Entry 6QM7 (electron microscopy, 2.80 A resolution); this record covers chains H and V of the 28 polymer chains in the assembly.

# Chain H (and V)
Protein: Proteasome beta1 chain
Organism: Leishmania tarentolae
Notes: chain V of this document is another copy of the same molecule, construct and numbering; everything in this record applies to it too
Sequence (283 residues; each row starts with the number of its first residue):
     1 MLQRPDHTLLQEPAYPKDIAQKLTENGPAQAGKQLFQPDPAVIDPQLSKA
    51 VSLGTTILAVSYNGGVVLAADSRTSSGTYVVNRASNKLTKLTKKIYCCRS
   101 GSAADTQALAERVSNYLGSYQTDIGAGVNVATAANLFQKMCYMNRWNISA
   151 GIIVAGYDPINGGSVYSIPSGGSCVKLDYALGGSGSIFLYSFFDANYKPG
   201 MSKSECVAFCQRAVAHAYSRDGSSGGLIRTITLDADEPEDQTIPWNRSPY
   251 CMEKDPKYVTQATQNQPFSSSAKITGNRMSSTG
Unresolved in the structure: 1-54

# Chain H / chain V interface
Contacting residue pairs (61):
  Asn129(H) - Ala272(V)
  Ile160(H) - Lys273(V)
  Asn161(H) - Ala272(V)  hydrogen bond (side chain-backbone)
  Asn161(H) - Lys273(V)
  Asn161(H) - Ile274(V)  hydrogen bond (side chain-backbone)
  Tyr166(H) - Ile274(V)
  Cys174(H) - Gln264(V)  hydrogen bond (backbone-side chain)
  Val175(H) - Gln264(V)
  Lys176(H) - Ala262(V)
  Lys176(H) - Gln264(V)  hydrogen bond (backbone-side chain)
  Tyr179(H) - Arg220(V)  hydrogen bond
  Tyr179(H) - Tyr258(V)  hydrogen bond
  Ile187(H) - Phe188(V)
  Phe188(H) - Ile187(V)
  Phe188(H) - Phe188(V)
  Phe188(H) - Ser191(V)
  Tyr190(H) - Arg220(V)
  Ser191(H) - Phe188(V)
  Ser191(H) - His216(V)  hydrogen bond (side chain-backbone)
  Phe192(H) - Ala195(V)  hydrophobic
  Phe193(H) - Lys257(V)  hydrogen bond (backbone-side chain)
  Asp194(H) - His216(V)
  Asp194(H) - Arg220(V)  salt bridge
  Asp194(H) - Tyr250(V)  hydrogen bond
  Asp194(H) - Asp255(V)
  Asp194(H) - Lys257(V)  hydrogen bond (backbone-side chain)
  Asp194(H) - Tyr258(V)  hydrogen bond
  Ala195(H) - Phe192(V)  hydrophobic
  Ala195(H) - Asn196(V)
  Ala195(H) - Arg212(V)
  Ala195(H) - His216(V)
  Asn196(H) - Ala195(V)
  Asn196(H) - Asn196(V)  hydrogen bond
  Tyr197(H) - Lys257(V)  hydrogen bond (backbone-side chain)
  Pro199(H) - Lys257(V)
  Arg212(H) - Ala195(V)
  His216(H) - Ser191(V)  hydrogen bond (backbone-side chain)
  His216(H) - Asp194(V)
  His216(H) - Ala195(V)
  Arg220(H) - Tyr179(V)  hydrogen bond
  Arg220(H) - Tyr190(V)
  Arg220(H) - Asp194(V)  salt bridge
  Tyr250(H) - Asp194(V)  hydrogen bond
  Met252(H) - Asp194(V)
  Asp255(H) - Asp194(V)
  Lys257(H) - Phe193(V)
  Lys257(H) - Asp194(V)  hydrogen bond (side chain-backbone)
  Lys257(H) - Tyr197(V)  hydrogen bond (side chain-backbone)
  Lys257(H) - Pro199(V)
  Tyr258(H) - Tyr179(V)  hydrogen bond
  Tyr258(H) - Asp194(V)  hydrogen bond
  Ala262(H) - Lys176(V)
  Gln264(H) - Cys174(V)  hydrogen bond (side chain-backbone)
  Gln264(H) - Val175(V)
  Gln264(H) - Lys176(V)  hydrogen bond (side chain-backbone)
  Ala272(H) - Asn129(V)
  Ala272(H) - Asn161(V)  hydrogen bond (backbone-side chain)
  Lys273(H) - Ile160(V)
  Lys273(H) - Asn161(V)
  Ile274(H) - Asn161(V)  hydrogen bond (backbone-side chain)
  Ile274(H) - Tyr166(V)
Other interface residues (no listed pair), chain H (36 interface residues in all): Ala131, Leu189, Ala217, Thr263
Other interface residues (no listed pair), chain V (36 interface residues in all): Ala131, Leu189, Ala217, Met252, Thr263

# Overview
Chain H and chain V each contribute 36 residues to their interface, with 24 hydrogen bonds and 2 salt bridges.
Polar contacts include Asp194(H)-Arg220(V), Asn161(H)-Ala272(V) and Asn161(H)-Ile274(V).
Chain H and chain V are both Proteasome beta1 chain (Leishmania tarentolae); the structure, Leishmania
tarentolae proteasome 20S subunit complexed with GSK3494245, was determined by electron microscopy, deposited
together with 6QM8.
